PDB entry 8F2U | electron microscopy, 3.53 A resolution | chains B and C of the 12 polymer chains in the assembly

[Chain B]
Name: COMM domain-containing protein 2
Organism: Homo sapiens
UniProtKB: Q86X83 (COMD2_HUMAN); residue numbers follow UniProt; this construct covers 1-199
Sequence (199 residues; numbered 1 to 199; the number before each row is that of its first residue):
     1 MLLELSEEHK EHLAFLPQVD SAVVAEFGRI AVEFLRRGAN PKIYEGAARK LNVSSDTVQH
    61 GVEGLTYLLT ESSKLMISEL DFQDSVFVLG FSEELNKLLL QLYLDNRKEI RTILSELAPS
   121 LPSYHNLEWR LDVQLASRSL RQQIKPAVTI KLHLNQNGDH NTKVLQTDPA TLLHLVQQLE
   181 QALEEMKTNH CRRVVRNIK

[Chain C]
Name: COMM domain-containing protein 3
Organism: Homo sapiens
UniProtKB: Q9UBI1 (COMD3_HUMAN); residues 1-195 here = UniProt positions 1-195
Sequence (195 residues; each row starts with the number of its first residue):
     1 MELSESVQKG FQMLADPRSF DSNAFTLLLR AAFQSLLDAQ ADEAVLDHPD LKHIDPVVLK
    61 HCHAAAATYI LEAGKHRADK STLSTYLEDC KFDRERIELF CTEYQNNKNS LEILLGSIGR
   121 SLPHITDVSW RLEYQIKTNQ LHRMYRPAYL VTLSVQNTDS PSYPEISFSC SMEQLQDLVG
   181 KLKDASKSLE RATQL

[How chain B and chain C interact]
Pairs across the interface (79):
  K74(B) - Q140(C)
  K74(B) - H142(C)  hydrogen bond (backbone-backbone)
  L75(B) - H142(C)
  R111(B) - L141(C)
  R111(B) - R143(C)  hydrogen bond (side chain-backbone)
  R111(B) - M144(C)
  L114(B) - Q140(C)
  L117(B) - Q140(C)
  A118(B) - T138(C)
  P122(B) - S167(C)
  P122(B) - F168(C)
  P122(B) - S169(C)  hydrogen bond (backbone-backbone)
  S123(B) - S169(C)  hydrogen bond (side chain-backbone)
  S123(B) - Q174(C)
  Y124(B) - S169(C)  hydrogen bond (backbone-backbone)
  Y124(B) - C170(C)  hydrophobic
  Y124(B) - Q174(C)  hydrogen bond (backbone-side chain)
  Y124(B) - D177(C)  hydrogen bond
  L127(B) - L178(C)  hydrophobic
  L127(B) - K181(C)
  L127(B) - L182(C)  hydrophobic
  W129(B) - K181(C)
  W129(B) - D184(C)
  W129(B) - A185(C)  hydrophobic
  W129(B) - S188(C)
  L131(B) - L189(C)  hydrophobic
  R138(B) - K75(C)
  S139(B) - K75(C)
  S139(B) - L115(C)  hydrogen bond (side chain-backbone)
  L140(B) - G74(C)
  L140(B) - K75(C)
  L140(B) - R77(C)
  L140(B) - E112(C)
  L140(B) - G116(C)
  R141(B) - K75(C)  hydrogen bond (backbone-backbone)
  R141(B) - H76(C)
  Q142(B) - R77(C)  hydrogen bond (backbone-side chain)
  K145(B) - G116(C)
  L154(B) - F168(C)  hydrophobic
  V164(B) - L122(C)  hydrophobic
  V164(B) - P123(C)
  L165(B) - L122(C)
  L165(B) - P123(C)
  Q166(B) - P123(C)  hydrogen bond (backbone-backbone)
  Q166(B) - H124(C)
  Q166(B) - I125(C)  hydrogen bond (backbone-backbone)
  T167(B) - H124(C)
  T167(B) - I125(C)
  D168(B) - H124(C)  salt bridge
  P169(B) - L189(C)  hydrophobic
  T171(B) - I125(C)
  L172(B) - L182(C)  hydrophobic
  L172(B) - A185(C)  hydrophobic
  L172(B) - S186(C)
  L173(B) - S186(C)
  L175(B) - I125(C)  hydrophobic
  L175(B) - V128(C)  hydrophobic
  V176(B) - L182(C)  hydrophobic
  Q178(B) - V128(C)
  Q178(B) - W130(C)  hydrogen bond
  L179(B) - L175(C)  hydrophobic
  L179(B) - L178(C)  hydrophobic
  L179(B) - V179(C)  hydrophobic
  L179(B) - L182(C)  hydrophobic
  E180(B) - K183(C)  salt bridge
  A182(B) - W130(C)  hydrophobic
  A182(B) - Y149(C)  hydrogen bond (backbone-side chain)
  L183(B) - Y149(C)
  L183(B) - L175(C)  hydrophobic
  E185(B) - W130(C)
  M186(B) - L132(C)  hydrophobic
  M186(B) - P147(C)  hydrophobic
  M186(B) - Y149(C)
  M186(B) - M172(C)  hydrophobic
  C191(B) - L132(C)  hydrophobic
  V195(B) - Y134(C)
  I198(B) - Y145(C)  hydrophobic
  K199(B) - R143(C)
  K199(B) - Y145(C)
Other interface residues (no listed pair), chain B (49 interface residues in all): S115, N126, Q143, V148, T149, L152, Q181, V194
Other interface residues (no listed pair), chain C (50 interface residues in all): I118, S121, T126, D127, N139, L153, I166, Q176

[Overview]
49 residues of chain B face 50 of chain C across their interface, with 14 hydrogen bonds and 2 salt bridges.
Polar contacts include D168(B)-H124(C), E180(B)-K183(C) and R111(B)-R143(C).
Here chain B is COMM domain-containing protein 2 and chain C is COMM domain-containing protein 3, both from
Homo sapiens. Entry 8F2U (Human CCC complex) was determined by electron microscopy together with 8ESD, 8ESE
and 8F2R from the same study.
